5LIH - chains A and F; structure by X-ray diffraction, 3.25 A resolution.

# Chain A
Protein: Protein kinase C iota type
From: Homo sapiens
Notes: EC 2.7.11.13
UniProt: P41743 (KPCI_HUMAN); numbering as in UniProt (aligned over 248-596)
Sequence (349 residues; numbered 248 to 596; the number before each row is that of its first residue):
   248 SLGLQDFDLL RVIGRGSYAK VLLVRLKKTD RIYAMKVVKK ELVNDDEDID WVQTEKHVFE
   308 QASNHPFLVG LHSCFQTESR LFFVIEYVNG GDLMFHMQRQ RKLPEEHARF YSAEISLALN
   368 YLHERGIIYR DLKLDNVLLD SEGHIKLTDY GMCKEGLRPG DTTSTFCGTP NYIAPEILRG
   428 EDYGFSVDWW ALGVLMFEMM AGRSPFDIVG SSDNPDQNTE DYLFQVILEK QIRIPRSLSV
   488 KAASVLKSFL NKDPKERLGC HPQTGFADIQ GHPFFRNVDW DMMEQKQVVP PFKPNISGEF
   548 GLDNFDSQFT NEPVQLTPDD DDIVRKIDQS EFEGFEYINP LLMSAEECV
Not modelled in the structure: 291-297, 456-463, 589-596
Modified positions: T412 (phosphothreonine; TPO); T564 (phosphothreonine; TPO)
Bound ions: Mn2+ site 1 near H354 (its only coordinating residue here); Mn2+ site 2: N383 (together with ADP, aluminium fluoride); Mn2+ site 3: D396 (together with ADP, aluminium fluoride)
Small-molecule neighbours:
  - ADP: I260, G261, R262, G263, S264, Y265, A266, V268, A281, K283, V316, I332, E333, Y334, V335, D339, K380, D382, N383, L385, T395, D396, F552
  - aluminium fluoride (AF3), molecule 1: G263, S264, Y265, D378, K380, N383, D396
  - aluminium fluoride (AF3), molecule 2: R377, D378, C414, G415, T416, Y419, I420, A421, I424, V434, D435, A438
Reported in the primary citation:
  - post-translational modification sites: T412
  - conformationally variable residues (order/disorder transition): W298
  - mutagenesis - D339A/D382A: decreased binding to Par3

# Chain F
Protein: PKC Epsilon pseudo substrate sequence
From: Homo sapiens
Sequence (16 residues; each row starts with the number of its first residue):
     1 ERMRPFKRQG SVRRRV
Not modelled in the structure: 1, 15-16
Small-molecule neighbours: aluminium fluoride (AF3): Q9, G10, S11

# Interface between chain A and chain F
Contacting residue pairs - 38 pairs, chain A then chain F:
  S264(A) - G10(F)
  S264(A) - S11(F)  hydrogen bond (side chain-backbone)
  Y265(A) - S11(F)
  Y265(A) - R13(F)
  W298(A) - R13(F)
  D339(A) - R8(F)  salt bridge
  M341(A) - F6(F)  hydrophobic
  M341(A) - K7(F)
  M341(A) - R8(F)
  M344(A) - F6(F)
  Q345(A) - P5(F)
  Q345(A) - F6(F)  hydrogen bond (side chain-backbone)
  R348(A) - P5(F)
  R348(A) - F6(F)
  D378(A) - S11(F)
  K380(A) - Q9(F)
  L381(A) - F6(F)  hydrophobic
  D382(A) - R8(F)  salt bridge
  D382(A) - Q9(F)
  G398(A) - R13(F)  hydrogen bond (backbone-side chain)
  M399(A) - S11(F)
  M399(A) - V12(F)
  M399(A) - R13(F)
  T412(A) - R13(F)
  F413(A) - R13(F)
  F413(A) - R14(F)  hydrogen bond (backbone-backbone)
  C414(A) - V12(F)
  G415(A) - S11(F)
  G415(A) - V12(F)  hydrogen bond (backbone-backbone)
  T416(A) - Q9(F)
  T416(A) - S11(F)
  P417(A) - Q9(F)
  P417(A) - G10(F)
  P417(A) - V12(F)  hydrophobic
  N418(A) - Q9(F)
  E445(A) - F6(F)
  G449(A) - F6(F)
  R450(A) - F6(F)
Other interface residues (no listed pair), chain A (27 interface residues in all): R262, R377, F556
Other interface residues (no listed pair), chain F (11 interface residues in all): R4
From the paper, about this interface:
  - interface residues, chain A: D339(A), M341(A), M344(A), L381(A), G398(A), T412(A)

# Overview
The interface between chain A and chain F involves 27 residues on one side and 11 on the other; the contacts
include 5 hydrogen bonds and 2 salt bridges. Polar contacts include D339(A)-R8(F), D382(A)-R8(F) and
S264(A)-S11(F). The paper reports that D339A/D382A of chain A reduce binding to Par3; interface residues
D339(A), M341(A) and M344(A) among others.
Chain A is Protein kinase C iota type and chain F is PKC Epsilon pseudo substrate sequence, both from Homo
sapiens; the structure, Structure of a peptide-substrate bound to PKCiota core kinase domain, was determined
by X-ray diffraction together with 5LI1 and 5LI9 from the same study.
